Entry 7WZO (X-ray diffraction, 2.64 A resolution); this record covers chains A and B of the 3 polymer chains in the assembly.

[Chain A]
Protein: Nucleoprotein
Organism: Severe acute respiratory syndrome coronavirus 2
UniProtKB: P0DTC9 (NCAP_SARS2); numbering as in UniProt (aligned over 47-174)
Sequence (131 residues; numbered -2 to 174; 46 numbers in that range are skipped by the numbering (no residue carries them; nothing is unmodelled there); the number before each row is that of its first residue; numbers below 1 keep their minus sign (Gly-2 is residue -2)):
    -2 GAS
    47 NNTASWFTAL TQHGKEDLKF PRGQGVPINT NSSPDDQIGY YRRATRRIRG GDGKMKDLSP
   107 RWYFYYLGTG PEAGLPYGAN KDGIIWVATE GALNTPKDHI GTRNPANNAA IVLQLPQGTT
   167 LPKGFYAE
Not modelled in the structure: -2 to 0, 47-48, 174
Differences from the reference sequence: expression tag (-2 to 0)

[Chain B]
Protein: nsp3
Organism: Severe acute respiratory syndrome coronavirus 2
Notes: EC 3.4.19.12, 3.4.22.-; fragment: ubiquitin-like domain 1
UniProtKB: P0DTC1 (R1A_SARS2); residues 1-111 here correspond to UniProt positions 819-929 (UniProt number = residue number + 818)
Sequence (115 residues; row label = number of the first residue in the row; numbers below 1 keep their minus sign (Gly-3 is residue -3)):
    -3 GSHMAPTKVT FGDDTVIEVQ GYKSVNITFE LDERIDKVLN EKCSAYTVEL GTEVNEFACV
    57 VADAVIKTLQ PVSELLTPLG IDLDEWSMAT YYLFDESGEF KLASHMYCSF YPPDE
Not modelled in the structure: -3 to -1
Differences from the reference sequence: expression tag (-3 to 0)
From the paper describing this entry:
  - conformationally variable residues (order/disorder transition): Ala1 to Val15

[How chain A and chain B interact]
Residue-residue contacts (26; chain A residue first):
  Arg88(A) - Glu111(B)  hydrogen bond (side chain-backbone)
  Ala90(A) - Asp110(B)
  Ala90(A) - Glu111(B)
  Thr91(A) - Pro109(B)
  Thr91(A) - Asp110(B)
  Thr91(A) - Glu111(B)  hydrogen bond (backbone-backbone)
  Arg92(A) - Ser93(B)  hydrogen bond (side chain-backbone)
  Arg92(A) - Gly94(B)  hydrogen bond (side chain-backbone)
  Arg92(A) - Glu95(B)  salt bridge
  Arg92(A) - Pro109(B)
  Arg92(A) - Asp110(B)  salt bridge
  Ile94(A) - Phe90(B)  hydrophobic
  Ile94(A) - Glu92(B)
  Ile94(A) - Tyr103(B)  hydrophobic
  Ile94(A) - Pro109(B)  hydrophobic
  Arg95(A) - Glu26(B)  salt bridge
  Arg95(A) - Glu92(B)
  Arg95(A) - Tyr103(B)  hydrogen bond (backbone-side chain)
  Gly96(A) - Glu92(B)
  Gly96(A) - Tyr103(B)
  Gly97(A) - Glu92(B)  hydrogen bond (backbone-side chain)
  Leu104(A) - Glu92(B)
  Leu104(A) - Ser93(B)
  Arg107(A) - Glu95(B)  salt bridge
  Arg107(A) - Asp110(B)
  Tyr109(A) - Asp110(B)  hydrogen bond
Interface residues without a listed pair, chain A (12 interface residues in all): Arg89
Interface residues without a listed pair, chain B (11 interface residues in all): Asp91
From the paper, about this interface:
  - residue pairs: Arg92(A)-Asp110(B) (salt bridge), Arg95(A)-Glu26(B) (salt bridge), Arg95(A)-Tyr103(B) (backbone contact), Arg107(A)-Glu95(B) (salt bridge)

[In short]
Chain A and chain B form an interface of 12 and 11 residues respectively, with 7 hydrogen bonds and 4 salt
bridges. Polar pairs include Arg92(A)-Glu95(B), Arg92(A)-Asp110(B) and Arg95(A)-Glu26(B). The paper describes
salt bridges between Arg92(A) and Asp110(B), Arg95(A) and Glu26(B) and Arg107(A) and Glu95(B); a backbone
contact between Arg95(A) and Tyr103(B). The paper reports conformational variability at Ala1(B).
Here chain A is Nucleoprotein and chain B is nsp3, both from Severe acute respiratory syndrome coronavirus 2.
Entry 7WZO (Crystal structure of the SARS-CoV-2 nucleocapsid protein N-terminal domain in complex with Ubl1)
was determined by X-ray diffraction together with 7VNU from the same study.
